8ZYV - chains B and E of the 7 polymer chains in the assembly; structure by electron microscopy, 3.12 A resolution.

# Chain B
Molecule: PomB
Organism: Vibrio alginolyticus
UniProt: O06874 (O06874_VIBAL); residue numbers follow UniProt; this construct covers 1-315
Sequence (321 residues; row label = number of the first residue in the row):
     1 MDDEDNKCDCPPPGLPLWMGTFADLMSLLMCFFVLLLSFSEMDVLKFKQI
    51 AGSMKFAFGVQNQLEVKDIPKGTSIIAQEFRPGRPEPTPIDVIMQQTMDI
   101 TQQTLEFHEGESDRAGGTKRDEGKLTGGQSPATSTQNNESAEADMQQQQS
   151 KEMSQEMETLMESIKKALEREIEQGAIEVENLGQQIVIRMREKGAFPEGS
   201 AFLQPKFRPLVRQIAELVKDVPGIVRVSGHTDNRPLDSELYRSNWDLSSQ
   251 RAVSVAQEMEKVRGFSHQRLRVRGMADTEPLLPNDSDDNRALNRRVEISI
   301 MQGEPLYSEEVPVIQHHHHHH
Not modelled in the structure: 1-13, 61-321
Construct notes: expression tag (316-321)
Reported in the primary citation:
  - binding site for Na+: Leu-35
  - specificity-determining residues: Leu-35 (by similarity / conservation)

# Chain E
Molecule: Chemotaxis protein PomA
Organism: Vibrio alginolyticus
UniProt: O06873 (POMA_VIBAL); residue numbers follow UniProt; this construct covers 1-253
Sequence (253 residues; row label = number of the first residue in the row):
     1 MDLATLLGLIGGFAFVIMAMVLGGSIGMFVDVTSILIVVGGSIFVVLMKF
    51 TMGQFFGATKIAGKAFMFKADEPEDLIAKIVEMADAARKGGFLALEEMEI
   101 NNTFMQKGIDLLVDGHDADVVRAALKKDIALTDERHTQGTGVFRAFGDVA
   151 PAMGMIGTLVGLVAMLSNMDDPKAIGPAMAVALLTTLYGAILSNMVFFPI
   201 ADKLSLRRDQETLNRRLIMDGVLAIQDGQNPRVIDSYLKNYLNEGKRALE
   251 IDE
Not modelled in the structure: 1-25, 88-99, 251-253
Reported in the primary citation:
  - binding site for Na+: Thr-158, Met-165, Met-179, Thr-186
  - specificity-determining residues: Met-165, Met-179 (by similarity / conservation)

# Chain B / chain E interface
Pairs across the interface (21; chain B residue first):
  Leu-17(B) with Phe-198(E), hydrophobic
  Gly-20(B) with Met-155(E)
  Thr-21(B) with Ala-190(E)
  Asp-24(B) with Gly-154(E); Met-155(E), hydrogen bond (side chain-backbone); Thr-158(E), hydrogen bond; Thr-186(E), hydrogen bond
  Ser-27(B) with Thr-158(E); Leu-162(E)
  Leu-28(B) with Thr-158(E); Leu-162(E), hydrophobic; Met-179(E), hydrophobic; Ala-182(E), hydrophobic; Leu-183(E), hydrophobic; Thr-186(E)
  Cys-31(B) with Leu-162(E), hydrophobic; Leu-166(E), hydrophobic
  Val-34(B) with Leu-166(E), hydrophobic
  Leu-35(B) with Met-165(E), hydrophobic; Met-169(E), hydrophobic
  Ser-38(B) with Met-169(E)
Interface residues without a listed pair, chain B (12 interface residues in all): Ala-23, Phe-32
Interface residues without a listed pair, chain E (16 interface residues in all): Arg-144, Pro-151, Ile-175
The authors on this interface:
  - specific contacts: Asp-24(B)/Thr-158(E) (hydrogen bond), Asp-24(B)/Thr-186(E) (hydrogen bond), Asp-24(B)/Met-155(E), Leu-28(B)/Leu-162(E) (hydrophobic contact), Leu-28(B)/Met-179(E) (hydrophobic contact), Leu-28(B)/Ala-182(E) (hydrophobic contact), Leu-28(B)/Leu-183(E) (hydrophobic contact)

# Overview
Chain B and chain E form an interface of 12 and 16 residues respectively, with 3 hydrogen bonds. Among the
polar pairs are Asp-24(B)/Met-155(E), Asp-24(B)/Thr-158(E) and Asp-24(B)/Thr-186(E). The authors report
hydrogen bonds between Asp-24(B) and Thr-158(E) and Asp-24(B) and Thr-186(E); a contact between Asp-24(B) and
Met-155(E); hydrophobic contacts between Leu-28(B) and Leu-162(E), Leu-28(B) and Met-179(E) and Leu-28(B) and
Ala-182(E) among others. From the paper: a binding site for Na+ at Leu-35(B) and Thr-158(E) among others;
specificity determinants Leu-35(B) and Met-165(E) among others.
Chain B is PomB and chain E is Chemotaxis protein PomA, both from Vibrio alginolyticus; the structure,
Bacterial flagellar sodium-driven stator PomA5PomB2 with 100 mM NaCl, was determined by electron microscopy,
deposited together with 8ZYW, 8ZYZ, 8ZZ0 and 9IJM.
